Entry 1NK4 (X-ray diffraction, 1.60 A resolution); this record covers chains B and A of the 3 polymer chains in the assembly.

Chain B:
Molecule: DNA primer strand
Sequence (9 nucleotides; row label = number of the first residue in the row):
    21 GCGATCAGG

Chain A:
Protein: DNA polymerase I
Organism: Geobacillus stearothermophilus
Notes: EC 2.7.7.7; fragment: bacillus fragment (analogous to the e. coli klenow fragment)
UniProt: P52026 (DPO1_BACST); residue numbers follow UniProt; this construct covers 304-876
Chain sequence (580 residues; row label = number of the first residue in the row):
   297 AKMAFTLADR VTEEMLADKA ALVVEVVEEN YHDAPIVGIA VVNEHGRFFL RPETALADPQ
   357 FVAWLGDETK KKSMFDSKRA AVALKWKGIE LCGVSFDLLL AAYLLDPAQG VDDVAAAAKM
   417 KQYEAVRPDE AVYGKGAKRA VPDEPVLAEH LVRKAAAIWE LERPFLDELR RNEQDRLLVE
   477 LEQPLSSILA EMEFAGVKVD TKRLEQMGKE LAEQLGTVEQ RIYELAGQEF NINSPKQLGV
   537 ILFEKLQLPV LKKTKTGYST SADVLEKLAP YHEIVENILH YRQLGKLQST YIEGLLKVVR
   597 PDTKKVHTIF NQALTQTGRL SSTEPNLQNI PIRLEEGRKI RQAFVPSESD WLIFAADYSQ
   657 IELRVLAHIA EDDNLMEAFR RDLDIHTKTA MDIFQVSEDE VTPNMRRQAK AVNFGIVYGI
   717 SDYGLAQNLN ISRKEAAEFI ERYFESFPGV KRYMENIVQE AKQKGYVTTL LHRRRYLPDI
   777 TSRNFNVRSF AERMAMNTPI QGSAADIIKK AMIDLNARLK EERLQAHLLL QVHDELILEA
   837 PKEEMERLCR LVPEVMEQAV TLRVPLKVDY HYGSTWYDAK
Metal / ion sites: Mg2+: Asp-653, Tyr-654, Asp-830

Interface between chain B and chain A:
Pairs across the interface (28; chain B residue first):
  DA24(B) / Thr-550(A)  phosphate contact
  DA24(B) / Lys-551(A)  salt bridge to the phosphate
  DA24(B) / Thr-552(A)  hydrogen bond to the phosphate
  DT25(B) / Thr-550(A)  phosphate contact
  DT25(B) / Ser-555(A)  phosphate contact
  DT25(B) / Thr-556(A)  hydrogen bond to the phosphate
  DT25(B) / Ser-557(A)  hydrogen bond to the phosphate
  DT25(B) / Arg-578(A)  hydrogen bond to the phosphate
  DC26(B) / Ser-557(A)  phosphate contact
  DC26(B) / Ala-558(A)  hydrogen bond to the phosphate
  DC26(B) / Arg-578(A)  salt bridge to the phosphate
  DC26(B) / Lys-582(A)  hydrogen bond to the base
  DA27(B) / Lys-582(A)  sugar contact
  DA27(B) / Tyr-587(A)  hydrogen bond to the sugar
  DA27(B) / Asn-625(A)  hydrogen bond to the base
  DA27(B) / Pro-627(A)  phosphate contact
  DG28(B) / Gln-624(A)  sugar contact
  DG28(B) / Asn-625(A)  sugar contact
  DG28(B) / Ile-626(A)  sugar contact
  DG28(B) / Pro-627(A)  phosphate contact
  DG28(B) / Ile-628(A)  hydrogen bond to the phosphate
  DG28(B) / Arg-629(A)  hydrogen bond to the phosphate
  DG29(B) / Arg-615(A)  base contact
  DG29(B) / Ile-628(A)  phosphate contact
  DG29(B) / Tyr-714(A)  hydrogen bond to the base
  DG29(B) / Val-828(A)  sugar contact
  DG29(B) / His-829(A)  sugar contact
  DG29(B) / Asp-830(A)  phosphate contact
Also at the interface, not in a pair above, chain B (7 interface residues in all): DG23
Also at the interface, not in a pair above, chain A (28 interface residues in all): Pro-531, Tyr-554, Gln-579, Leu-630, Arg-637, Phe-710, Glu-831

In short:
7 residues of chain B and 28 residues of chain A are in contact, with 11 hydrogen bonds and 2 salt bridges.
Polar contacts include DC26(B)/Lys-582(A), DA27(B)/Asn-625(A) and DG29(B)/Tyr-714(A). The Mg2+ site is built
by Asp-653(A), Tyr-654(A) and Asp-830(A).
Chain B is DNA primer strand and chain A is DNA polymerase I (Geobacillus stearothermophilus); the structure,
Guanine-guanine mismatch at the polymerase active site, was determined by X-ray diffraction together with
1NJW, 1NJX, 1NJY, 1NJZ, 1NK0, 1NK5 and 7 further entries from the same study.
